PDB entry 1ZVI | X-ray diffraction, 2.00 A resolution | chain A

Chain A:
Molecule: Nitric-oxide synthase, brain
From: Rattus norvegicus
Notes: EC 1.14.13.39; fragment: neuronal oxide synthase oxygenase domain
UniProtKB: P29476 (NOS1_RAT); numbering as in UniProt (aligned over 298-716)
Amino-acid sequence (420 residues; numbered 297 to 716; the number before each row is that of its first residue):
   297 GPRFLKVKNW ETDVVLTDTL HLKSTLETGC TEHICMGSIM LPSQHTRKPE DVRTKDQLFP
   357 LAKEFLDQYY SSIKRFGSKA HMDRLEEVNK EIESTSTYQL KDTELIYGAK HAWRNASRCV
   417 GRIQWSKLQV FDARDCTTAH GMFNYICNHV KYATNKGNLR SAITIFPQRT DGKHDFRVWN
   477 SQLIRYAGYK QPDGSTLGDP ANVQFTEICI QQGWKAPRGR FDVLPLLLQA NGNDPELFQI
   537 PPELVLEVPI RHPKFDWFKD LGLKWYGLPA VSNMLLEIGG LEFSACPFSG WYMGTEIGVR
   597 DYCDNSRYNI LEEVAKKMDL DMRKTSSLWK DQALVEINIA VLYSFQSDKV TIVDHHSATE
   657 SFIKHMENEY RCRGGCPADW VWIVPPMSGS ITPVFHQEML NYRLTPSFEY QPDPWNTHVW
Disordered / not traced: 339-341
Differences from the reference sequence: cloning artifact (297)
Bound ions: Zn2+: Cys-326, Cys-331; heme Fe near Cys-415 (its only coordinating residue here)
Small-molecule neighbours:
  - tetrahydrobiopterin (H4B): Trp-306, Ser-334, Met-336, Arg-596, Trp-676, Val-677, Trp-678, Phe-691, His-692, Gln-693, Glu-694
  - heme (HEM): Trp-409, Ala-412, Arg-414, Cys-415, Val-416, Gly-417, Gln-420, Leu-424, Ser-457, Ala-458, Met-570, Phe-584, Ser-585, Gly-586, Trp-587, Met-589, Glu-592, Val-649, Trp-678, Phe-704, Tyr-706
UniProt features mapped onto this chain:
  - binding site ((6R)-L-erythro-5,6,7,8-tetrahydrobiopterin): Ser-334, Val-677, Trp-678, Phe-691
  - binding site (heme b): Cys-415, Tyr-706
  - binding site (L-arginine): Gln-478, Trp-587, Tyr-588, Glu-592
  - mutagenesis: Tyr-588 (Y588F: No decrease in nitric-oxide synthase activity; Y588H: 50% decrease of nitric-oxide synthase activity; Y588S: 30% decrease of nitric-oxide synthase activity)

Summary:
Bound to chain A: heme and tetrahydrobiopterin. Cys-326 and Cys-331 coordinate Zn2+. Curated annotation
(UniProt) lists 4 (6R)-L-erythro-5,6,7,8-tetrahydrobiopterin-binding residues, heme b-binding residues Cys-415
and Tyr-706, 4 L-arginine-binding residues and one mutagenesis site.
Chain A is Nitric-oxide synthase, brain (Rattus norvegicus); the structure, Rat Neuronal Nitric Oxide Synthase
Oxygenase Domain, was determined by X-ray diffraction, deposited together with 1ZVL.
